PDB entry 6LJX | X-ray diffraction, 1.75 A resolution | chain A

Chain A:
Protein: Fatty acid-binding protein, adipocyte
Source organism: Homo sapiens
Reference sequence: P15090 (FABP4_HUMAN); residues 0-131 here correspond to UniProt positions 1-132 (UniProt number = residue number + 1)
Chain sequence (152 residues; each row starts with the number of its first residue; numbers below 1 keep their minus sign (Met-20 is residue -20)):
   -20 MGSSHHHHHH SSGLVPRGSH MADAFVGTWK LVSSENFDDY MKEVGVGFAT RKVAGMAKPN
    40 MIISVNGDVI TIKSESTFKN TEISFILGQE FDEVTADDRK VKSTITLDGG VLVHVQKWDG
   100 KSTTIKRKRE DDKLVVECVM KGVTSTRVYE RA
Unresolved in the structure: -20 to -5
Sequence notes: expression tag (-20 to -1); conflict Ala1 (Cys2 in P15090)
Ligand contacts: 2-phenylazanylbenzoic acid (EHO): Phe16, Tyr19, Met20, Val25, Ala33, Ala36, Pro38, Met40, Ser53, Ser55, Phe57, Thr60, Ala75, Asp76, Arg78, Ile104, Val115, Cys117, Arg126, Tyr128

In short:
Ligands of chain A: 2-phenylazanylbenzoic acid.
Chain A is Fatty acid-binding protein, adipocyte (Homo sapiens); the structure, Crystal structure of human
FABP4 in complex with a novel inhibitor, was determined by X-ray diffraction (same publication as 6LJS, 6LJT,
6LJU, 6LJV and 6LJW).
